Entry 8T4J (electron microscopy, 3.90 A resolution); this record covers chains B and A of the 3 polymer chains in the assembly.

[Chain B]
Molecule: Antigen peptide transporter 2
From: Homo sapiens
UniProt: Q03519 (TAP2_HUMAN); residues 1-686 here = UniProt positions 1-686
Sequence (686 residues; row label = number of the first residue in the row):
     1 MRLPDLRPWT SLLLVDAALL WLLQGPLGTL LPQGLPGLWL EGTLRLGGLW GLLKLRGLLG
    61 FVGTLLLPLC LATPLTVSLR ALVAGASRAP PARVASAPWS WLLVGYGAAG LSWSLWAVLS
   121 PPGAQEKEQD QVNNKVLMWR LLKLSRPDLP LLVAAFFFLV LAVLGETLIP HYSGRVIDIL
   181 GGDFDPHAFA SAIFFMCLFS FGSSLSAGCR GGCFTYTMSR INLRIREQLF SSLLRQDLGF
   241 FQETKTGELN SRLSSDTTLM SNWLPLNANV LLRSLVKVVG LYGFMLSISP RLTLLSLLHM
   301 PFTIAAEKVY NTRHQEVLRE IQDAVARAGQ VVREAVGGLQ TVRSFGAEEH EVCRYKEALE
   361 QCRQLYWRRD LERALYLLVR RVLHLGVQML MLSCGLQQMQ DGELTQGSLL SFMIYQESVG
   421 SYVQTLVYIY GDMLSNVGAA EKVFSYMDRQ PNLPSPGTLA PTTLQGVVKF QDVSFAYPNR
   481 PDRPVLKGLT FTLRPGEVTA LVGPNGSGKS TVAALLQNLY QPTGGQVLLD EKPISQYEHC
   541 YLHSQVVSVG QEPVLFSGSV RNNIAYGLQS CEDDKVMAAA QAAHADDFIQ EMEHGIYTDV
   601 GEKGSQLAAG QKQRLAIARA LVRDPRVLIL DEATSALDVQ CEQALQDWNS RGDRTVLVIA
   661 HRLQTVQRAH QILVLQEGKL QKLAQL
Not modelled in the structure: 1-134, 682-686
UniProt features mapped onto this chain:
  - region: I414 to M433 (Part of the peptide-binding site)
  - binding site (ATP): G503 to S510
  - site: D16 (Inter-subunit salt bridge with TAPBP)
  - natural variant: A374 (A374T: In allele TAP2*01F, allele TAP2*01G, allele TAP2*01H, allele TAP2*02B and allele TAP2*02D), V379 (V379I: In allele TAP2*01D, allele TAP2*01E, allele TAP2*01G, allele TAP2*02C and allele TAP2*02F), V467 (V467I: In allele TAP2*01F and allele TAP2*02D), A565 (A565T: In allele TAP2*01:02, allele TAP2*01D, allele TAP2*02E and allele TAP2*02F), M577 (M577V: In allele TAP2*BKY2), R651 (R651C: In allele TAP2*01:03 and allele TAP2*01G), T665 (T665A: In allele TAP2*02:01, allele TAP2*02B, allele TAP2*02C, allele TAP2*02D, allele TAP2*02E, allele TAP2*02F, allele TAP2*04A and allele TAP2*Bky2), L686 (L686LQEGQDLYSRLVQQRLMD: In allele TAP2*02:01, allele TAP2*02B, allele TAP2*02C, allele TAP2*02D, allele TAP2*02E, allele TAP2*02F, allele TAP2*03A and allele TAP2*BKY2)
  - mutagenesis: D16 (D16K: Complete loss of interaction with TAPBP, resulting in impaired PLC assembly and antigen presentation), D638 (D638A: Inactive in peptide transport when associated with 'A-734' of TAP1)
From the paper describing this entry:
  - binding site for HLA-B35 specific peptide: R210, N262

[Chain A]
Molecule: Antigen peptide transporter 1
From: Homo sapiens
UniProt: Q03518 (TAP1_HUMAN); residues 1-748 here correspond to UniProt positions 61-808 (UniProt number = residue number + 60)
Sequence (748 residues; each row starts with the number of its first residue):
     1 MASSRCPAPR GCRCLPGASL AWLGTVLLLL ADWVLLRTAL PRIFSLLVPT ALPLLRVWAV
    61 GLSRWAVLWL GACGVLRATV GSKSENAGAQ GWLAALKPLA AALGLALPGL ALFRELISWG
   121 APGSADSTRL LHWGSHPTAF VVSYAAALPA AALWHKLGSL WVPGGQGGSG NPVRRLLGCL
   181 GSETRRLSLF LVLVVLSSLG EMAIPFFTGR LTDWILQDGS ADTFTRNLTL MSILTIASAV
   241 LEFVGDGIYN NTMGHVHSHL QGEVFGAVLR QETEFFQQNQ TGNIMSRVTE DTSTLSDSLS
   301 ENLSLFLWYL VRGLCLLGIM LWGSVSLTMV TLITLPLLFL LPKKVGKWYQ LLEVQVRESL
   361 AKSSQVAIEA LSAMPTVRSF ANEEGEAQKF REKLQEIKTL NQKEAVAYAV NSWTTSISGM
   421 LLKVGILYIG GQLVTSGAVS SGNLVTFVLY QMQFTQAVEV LLSIYPRVQK AVGSSEKIFE
   481 YLDRTPRCPP SGLLTPLHLE GLVQFQDVSF AYPNRPDVLV LQGLTFTLRP GEVTALVGPN
   541 GSGKSTVAAL LQNLYQPTGG QLLLDGKPLP QYEHRYLHRQ VAAVGQEPQV FGRSLQENIA
   601 YGLTQKPTME EITAAAVKSG AHSFISGLPQ GYDTEVDEAG SQLSGGQRQA VALARALIRK
   661 PCVLILDDAT SALDANSQLQ VEQLLYESPE RYSRSVLLIT QHLSLVEQAD HILFLEGGAI
   721 REGGTHQQLM EKKGCYWAMV QAPADAPE
Not modelled in the structure: 1-172, 275-284, 485-491, 742-748

[Chain B / chain A interface]
Residue-residue contacts - 126 pairs, chain B then chain A:
  V176(B) - L427(A)  hydrophobic
  I177(B) - L444(A)  hydrophobic
  I177(B) - V445(A)  hydrophobic
  L180(B) - G431(A)
  L180(B) - V434(A)  hydrophobic
  F184(B) - T435(A)
  I193(B) - L427(A)  hydrophobic
  M196(B) - L427(A)  hydrophobic
  C197(B) - M420(A)
  S200(B) - M420(A)  hydrogen bond
  F201(B) - M420(A)
  S204(B) - S416(A)
  S204(B) - I417(A)
  A207(B) - S412(A)
  G208(B) - A409(A)
  G208(B) - S412(A)
  G211(B) - Y408(A)
  G212(B) - A405(A)
  G212(B) - Y408(A)
  T215(B) - A405(A)
  T215(B) - Y408(A)
  Y216(B) - K398(A)
  Y216(B) - N401(A)
  Y216(B) - Q402(A)  hydrogen bond
  Y216(B) - A405(A)  hydrophobic
  S219(B) - N401(A)  hydrogen bond
  N222(B) - L360(A)
  L223(B) - L394(A)
  R226(B) - L360(A)
  R226(B) - F390(A)
  E227(B) - R391(A)  salt bridge
  F230(B) - A367(A)  hydrophobic
  F230(B) - E386(A)
  F230(B) - A387(A)
  F230(B) - F390(A)  hydrophobic
  L234(B) - L371(A)  hydrophobic
  L234(B) - M374(A)
  L234(B) - R378(A)  hydrogen bond (backbone-side chain)
  L234(B) - E383(A)
  L234(B) - E386(A)
  Q236(B) - R378(A)  hydrogen bond (backbone-side chain)
  L238(B) - P375(A)  hydrophobic
  L238(B) - R378(A)
  F241(B) - L371(A)  hydrophobic
  F241(B) - M374(A)  hydrophobic
  N250(B) - I368(A)
  L253(B) - A367(A)  hydrophobic
  S254(B) - S364(A)  hydrogen bond
  Q330(B) - E638(A)
  V332(B) - F265(A)  hydrophobic
  V332(B) - S286(A)
  V332(B) - T289(A)
  R333(B) - S286(A)  hydrogen bond
  E334(B) - G592(A)  hydrogen bond (side chain-backbone)
  E334(B) - E638(A)
  E334(B) - A639(A)
  V336(B) - M285(A)  hydrophobic
  L339(B) - T273(A)
  R343(B) - T273(A)
  R343(B) - A549(A)
  R343(B) - L554(A)
  F345(B) - R575(A)
  F345(B) - H578(A)
  F345(B) - R579(A)
  F345(B) - G602(A)
  G346(B) - H578(A)
  H350(B) - A600(A)
  H350(B) - Y601(A)
  H350(B) - G602(A)  hydrogen bond (side chain-backbone)
  Y355(B) - Q261(A)
  Y355(B) - F265(A)  hydrophobic
  L359(B) - S258(A)
  L359(B) - Q261(A)
  R363(B) - G254(A)
  R363(B) - H255(A)
  R363(B) - S258(A)
  W367(B) - N251(A)
  D370(B) - N250(A)
  L371(B) - F243(A)
  A374(B) - F243(A)
  A374(B) - D246(A)
  L375(B) - F243(A)
  L377(B) - E242(A)
  L378(B) - A239(A)
  L378(B) - F243(A)  hydrophobic
  R381(B) - A239(A)
  V382(B) - I236(A)  hydrophobic
  L385(B) - I204(A)  hydrophobic
  L385(B) - M231(A)  hydrophobic
  L385(B) - T235(A)
  Q388(B) - I204(A)
  Q388(B) - M231(A)
  M389(B) - L228(A)  hydrophobic
  L392(B) - M231(A)  hydrophobic
  L396(B) - L211(A)
  L396(B) - I215(A)  hydrophobic
  Q400(B) - I215(A)
  Q406(B) - T212(A)
  Q406(B) - S441(A)  hydrogen bond
  Q406(B) - V445(A)
  E417(B) - M452(A)
  L453(B) - R378(A)
  Q517(B) - S379(A)  hydrogen bond
  L519(B) - R378(A)
  H539(B) - R378(A)
  H539(B) - A381(A)
  H539(B) - E383(A)  salt bridge
  H543(B) - R378(A)
  H543(B) - S379(A)
  H543(B) - A381(A)
  S548(B) - S379(A)
  V554(B) - A373(A)  hydrophobic
  V554(B) - T376(A)
  F556(B) - E369(A)
  F556(B) - A373(A)  hydrophobic
  F556(B) - T376(A)
  F556(B) - V377(A)  hydrophobic
  S557(B) - E369(A)  hydrogen bond
  Y566(B) - V377(A)
  Y566(B) - N382(A)  hydrogen bond
  Y566(B) - E386(A)  hydrogen bond
  G567(B) - N382(A)
  E602(B) - E369(A)
  K603(B) - E369(A)  hydrogen bond (backbone-side chain)
  R619(B) - F380(A)
  R623(B) - F380(A)
Other interface residues (no listed pair), chain B (94 interface residues in all): I169, F189, C209, L233, R235, T246, L249, A335, S344, A347, E351, V352, R354, Y366, M399, L409, L410, I414, C540, V547
Other interface residues (no listed pair), chain A (95 interface residues in all): T208, D213, L216, S232, V240, G262, L269, E272, D297, Y349, S372, K389, I397, K423, V424, Y428, G442, V448, L449, F591, L603

[Overview]
The interface between chain B and chain A involves 94 residues on one side and 95 on the other, with 15
hydrogen bonds and 2 salt bridges. Among the polar pairs are E227(B)-R391(A), H539(B)-E383(A) and
S200(B)-M420(A). The paper reports a binding site for HLA-B35 specific peptide at R210(B) and N262(B).
Here chain B is Antigen peptide transporter 2 and chain A is Antigen peptide transporter 1, both from Homo
sapiens. Entry 8T4J (Transporter associated with antigen processing (TAP) bound to the 14-mer peptide
LPAVVGLSPGEQEY) was determined by electron microscopy together with 8T46, 8T4E, 8T4F, 8T4G, 8T4H and 8T4I from
the same study.
